PDB entry 6O7W | electron microscopy, 7.00 A resolution (low resolution: residue-level contacts below are approximate; hydrogen-bond / salt-bridge calls are withheld) | chains n and o of the 31 polymer chains in the assembly

Chain n:
Molecule: V-type proton ATPase subunit c
Source organism: Saccharomyces cerevisiae (strain ATCC 204508 / S288c)
UniProt: P25515 (VATL1_YEAST); numbering as in UniProt (aligned over 1-160)
Chain sequence (160 residues; row label = number of the first residue in the row):
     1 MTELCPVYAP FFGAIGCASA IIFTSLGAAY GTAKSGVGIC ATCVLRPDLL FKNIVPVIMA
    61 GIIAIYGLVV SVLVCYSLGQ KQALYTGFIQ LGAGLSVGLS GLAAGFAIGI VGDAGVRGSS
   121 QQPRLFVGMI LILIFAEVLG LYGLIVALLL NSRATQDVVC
Unresolved in the structure: 1-2
Swiss-Prot annotation at these positions:
  - site: Glu137 (Essential for proton translocation)
  - mutagenesis: Glu137 (E137D: Partial inactivation; E137Q/V/K: Inactivation)

Chain o:
Molecule: V-type proton ATPase subunit c'
Source organism: Saccharomyces cerevisiae (strain ATCC 204508 / S288c)
UniProt: P32842 (VATL2_YEAST); residues 1-164 here = UniProt positions 1-164
Chain sequence (164 residues; row label = number of the first residue in the row):
     1 MSTQLASNIY APLYAPFFGF AGCAAAMVLS CLGAAIGTAK SGIGIAGIGT FKPELIMKSL
    61 IPVVMSGILA IYGLVVAVLI AGNLSPTEDY TLFNGFMHLS CGLCVGFACL SSGYAIGMVG
   121 DVGVRKYMHQ PRLFVGIVLI LIFSEVLGLY GMIVALILNT RGSE
Unresolved in the structure: 1-7, 164
Swiss-Prot annotation at these positions:
  - site: Glu145 (Essential for proton translocation)
  - mutagenesis: Glu145 (E145D: Partial inactivation; E145L/Q: Inactivation)

How chain n and chain o interact:
Residue-residue contacts (12; chain n residue first):
  Ala14(n) with Phe96(o); Ser100(o)
  Ala18(n) with Cys104(o)
  Ser25(n) with Ser111(o)
  Leu26(n) with Ser111(o)
  Ala29(n) with Ser111(o); Ala115(o)
  Ala33(n) with Met118(o)
  Cys40(n) with Gly123(o); Lys126(o)
  Cys43(n) with Gln130(o)
  Val44(n) with Gln130(o)
Interface residues without a listed pair, chain n (17 interface residues in all): Val7, Phe11, Ile21, Ile22, Thr32, Pro47, Cys75, Gln80
Interface residues without a listed pair, chain o (17 interface residues in all): Ile9, Phe93, Phe107, Ala108, Val122, Arg132, Ser144, Arg161

In short:
Chain n and chain o each contribute 17 residues to their interface. From UniProt: one mutagenesis site on
chain n; one mutagenesis site on chain o.
Chain n is V-type proton ATPase subunit c and chain o is V-type proton ATPase subunit c', both from
Saccharomyces cerevisiae (strain ATCC 204508 / S288c); the structure, Saccharomyces cerevisiae V-ATPase
Stv1-V1VO State 2, was determined by electron microscopy together with 6O7T, 6O7U, 6O7V and 6O7X from the same
study.
